2QCI - chains A and B; structure by X-ray diffraction, 1.20 A resolution.

[Chain A]
Protein: Protease
From: Human immunodeficiency virus 1
Notes: EC 3.4.23.16
UniProt: P03367 (POL_HV1BR); residues 1-99 here correspond to UniProt positions 501-599 (UniProt number = residue number + 500)
Sequence (99 residues; numbered 1 to 99; the number before each row is that of its first residue):
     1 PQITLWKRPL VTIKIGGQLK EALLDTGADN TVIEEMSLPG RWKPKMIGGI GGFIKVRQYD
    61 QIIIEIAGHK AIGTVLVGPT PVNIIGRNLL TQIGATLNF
Construct notes: engineered mutation Lys7 (Gln507 in P03367), Asn30 (Asp530 in P03367), Ile33 (Leu533 in P03367), Ile63 (Leu563 in P03367), Ala67 (Cys567 in P03367), Ala95 (Cys595 in P03367)
Bound ions: Na+ near Asp60 (its only coordinating residue here)
Ligand contacts: rl-98065 (065; (3r,3as,6ar)-hexahydrofuro[2,3-b]furan-3-yl(2S,3R)-3-hydroxy-4-(N-isobutylbenzo[d][1,3]dioxole-5-sulfonamido)-1-phenylbutan-2-ylcarbamate): Arg8, Leu23, Asp25, Gly27, Ala28, Asp29, Asn30, Val32, Ile47, Gly48, Gly49, Ile50, Pro81, Val82, Ile84
Swiss-Prot annotation at these positions:
  - region (Dimerization of protease): Pro1 to Leu5, Gly49 to Lys55, Asn88 to Gly94, Thr96 to Phe99
  - active site: Asp25 (For protease activity)
  - site: Phe99 (Cleavage)
Reported in the primary citation:
  - binding site for rl-98065: Asn30

[Chain B]
Protein: Protease
From: Human immunodeficiency virus 1
Notes: EC 3.4.23.16
UniProt: P03367 (POL_HV1BR); residues 101-199 here correspond to UniProt positions 501-599 (UniProt number = residue number + 400)
Sequence (99 residues; row label = number of the first residue in the row):
   101 PQITLWKRPL VTIKIGGQLK EALLDTGADN TVIEEMSLPG RWKPKMIGGI GGFIKVRQYD
   161 QIIIEIAGHK AIGTVLVGPT PVNIIGRNLL TQIGATLNF
Construct notes: engineered mutation Lys107 (Gln507 in P03367), Asn130 (Asp530 in P03367), Ile133 (Leu533 in P03367), Ile163 (Leu563 in P03367), Ala167 (Cys567 in P03367), Ala195 (Cys595 in P03367)
Ligand contacts: rl-98065 (065; (3r,3as,6ar)-hexahydrofuro[2,3-b]furan-3-yl(2S,3R)-3-hydroxy-4-(N-isobutylbenzo[d][1,3]dioxole-5-sulfonamido)-1-phenylbutan-2-ylcarbamate): Leu123, Asp125, Gly127, Ala128, Asp129, Asn130, Val132, Ile147, Gly148, Gly149, Ile150, Pro181, Val182, Ile184
Swiss-Prot annotation at these positions:
  - region (Dimerization of protease): Pro101 to Leu105, Gly149 to Lys155, Asn188 to Gly194, Thr196 to Phe199
  - active site: Asp125 (For protease activity)
  - site: Phe199 (Cleavage)

[Chain A / chain B interface]
Contacting residue pairs (104):
  Pro1(A) - Leu197(B)
  Pro1(A) - Asn198(B)
  Pro1(A) - Phe199(B)  hydrogen bond (backbone-backbone)
  Gln2(A) - Thr196(B)
  Gln2(A) - Leu197(B)
  Gln2(A) - Asn198(B)  hydrogen bond
  Ile3(A) - Thr196(B)
  Ile3(A) - Leu197(B)  hydrogen bond (backbone-backbone)
  Ile3(A) - Phe199(B)  hydrophobic
  Leu5(A) - Thr126(B)
  Leu5(A) - Arg187(B)  hydrogen bond (backbone-side chain)
  Leu5(A) - Leu190(B)  hydrophobic
  Leu5(A) - Thr191(B)
  Leu5(A) - Ala195(B)
  Trp6(A) - Arg187(B)  hydrogen bond (backbone-side chain)
  Trp6(A) - Thr191(B)
  Lys7(A) - Arg187(B)
  Arg8(A) - Asp129(B)  salt bridge
  Arg8(A) - Arg187(B)
  Pro9(A) - Thr126(B)
  Pro9(A) - Arg187(B)
  Leu23(A) - Gly127(B)
  Leu24(A) - Thr126(B)  hydrogen bond (backbone-side chain)
  Leu24(A) - Leu197(B)  hydrophobic
  Leu24(A) - Phe199(B)  hydrophobic
  Asp25(A) - Asp125(B)
  Asp25(A) - Thr126(B)
  Asp25(A) - Gly127(B)  hydrogen bond (side chain-backbone)
  Thr26(A) - Leu105(B)
  Thr26(A) - Pro109(B)
  Thr26(A) - Leu124(B)  hydrogen bond (side chain-backbone)
  Thr26(A) - Asp125(B)
  Thr26(A) - Thr126(B)  hydrogen bond (side chain-backbone)
  Thr26(A) - Leu197(B)
  Gly27(A) - Leu123(B)
  Gly27(A) - Asp125(B)  hydrogen bond (backbone-side chain)
  Asp29(A) - Arg108(B)  salt bridge
  Ile47(A) - Ile150(B)  hydrophobic
  Gly49(A) - Ile150(B)
  Gly49(A) - Pro181(B)
  Ile50(A) - Ile147(B)  hydrophobic
  Ile50(A) - Gly149(B)
  Ile50(A) - Ile150(B)  hydrogen bond (backbone-backbone)
  Ile50(A) - Gly151(B)  hydrogen bond (backbone-backbone)
  Ile50(A) - Gly152(B)
  Ile50(A) - Ile154(B)  hydrophobic
  Ile50(A) - Pro179(B)
  Ile50(A) - Thr180(B)
  Ile50(A) - Pro181(B)
  Ile50(A) - Ile184(B)  hydrophobic
  Gly51(A) - Ile150(B)  hydrogen bond (backbone-backbone)
  Gly51(A) - Gly151(B)
  Gly51(A) - Gly152(B)
  Gly51(A) - Ile154(B)
  Gly52(A) - Ile150(B)
  Gly52(A) - Gly151(B)
  Ile54(A) - Ile150(B)
  Ile54(A) - Gly151(B)
  Ala67(A) - Phe199(B)  hydrophobic
  His69(A) - Phe199(B)
  Thr80(A) - Ile150(B)
  Pro81(A) - Gly149(B)
  Pro81(A) - Ile150(B)
  Arg87(A) - Leu105(B)  hydrogen bond (side chain-backbone)
  Arg87(A) - Trp106(B)  hydrogen bond (side chain-backbone)
  Arg87(A) - Lys107(B)
  Arg87(A) - Arg108(B)
  Arg87(A) - Pro109(B)
  Leu90(A) - Leu105(B)  hydrophobic
  Thr91(A) - Leu105(B)
  Thr91(A) - Trp106(B)
  Gln92(A) - Trp106(B)
  Ile93(A) - Phe199(B)
  Gly94(A) - Asn198(B)
  Gly94(A) - Phe199(B)
  Ala95(A) - Leu105(B)
  Ala95(A) - Asn198(B)
  Ala95(A) - Phe199(B)  hydrophobic
  Thr96(A) - Gln102(B)
  Thr96(A) - Ile103(B)
  Thr96(A) - Thr104(B)
  Thr96(A) - Thr196(B)
  Thr96(A) - Leu197(B)
  Thr96(A) - Asn198(B)  hydrogen bond (backbone-backbone)
  Leu97(A) - Pro101(B)
  Leu97(A) - Gln102(B)
  Leu97(A) - Ile103(B)  hydrogen bond (backbone-backbone)
  Leu97(A) - Leu124(B)  hydrophobic
  Leu97(A) - Thr126(B)
  Leu97(A) - Thr196(B)
  Asn98(A) - Pro101(B)
  Asn98(A) - Gln102(B)  hydrogen bond
  Asn98(A) - Gly194(B)
  Asn98(A) - Ala195(B)
  Asn98(A) - Thr196(B)  hydrogen bond (backbone-backbone)
  Asn98(A) - Asn198(B)
  Phe99(A) - Pro101(B)  hydrogen bond (backbone-backbone)
  Phe99(A) - Ile103(B)  hydrophobic
  Phe99(A) - Leu124(B)  hydrophobic
  Phe99(A) - Ala167(B)  hydrophobic
  Phe99(A) - His169(B)
  Phe99(A) - Ile193(B)
  Phe99(A) - Gly194(B)
  Phe99(A) - Ala195(B)  hydrophobic
Also at the interface, not in a pair above, chain A (41 interface residues in all): Thr4, Val32, Gly48, Phe53, Pro79, Ile84
Also at the interface, not in a pair above, chain B (38 interface residues in all): Val132

[In short]
41 residues of chain A and 38 residues of chain B are in contact, with 20 hydrogen bonds and 2 salt bridges.
Polar contacts include Arg8(A)-Asp129(B), Asp29(A)-Arg108(B) and Gln2(A)-Asn198(B). Rl-98065 is bound between
chain A and chain B. From the paper: a binding site for rl-98065 at Asn30(A).
Both chains are Protease (Human immunodeficiency virus 1). Entry 2QCI (HIV-1 Protease mutant D30N with potent
Antiviral inhibitor GRL-98065) was determined by X-ray diffraction (same publication as 2QD6, 2QD7, 2QD8 and
2Z4O).
